PDB entry 8UBD | electron microscopy, 3.05 A resolution | chains D and I of the 9 polymer chains in the assembly

Chain D:
Protein: Avd
Source organism: Bordetella phage BPP-1
UniProt: chimeric construct of Q775D7, Q9FA38: residues 1-124 from Q775D7 (Q775D7_BPBPP) positions 1-124 (same numbers); residues 125-290 from Q9FA38 positions 5-170 (UniProt number = residue number - 120)
Sequence (290 residues; row label = number of the first residue in the row):
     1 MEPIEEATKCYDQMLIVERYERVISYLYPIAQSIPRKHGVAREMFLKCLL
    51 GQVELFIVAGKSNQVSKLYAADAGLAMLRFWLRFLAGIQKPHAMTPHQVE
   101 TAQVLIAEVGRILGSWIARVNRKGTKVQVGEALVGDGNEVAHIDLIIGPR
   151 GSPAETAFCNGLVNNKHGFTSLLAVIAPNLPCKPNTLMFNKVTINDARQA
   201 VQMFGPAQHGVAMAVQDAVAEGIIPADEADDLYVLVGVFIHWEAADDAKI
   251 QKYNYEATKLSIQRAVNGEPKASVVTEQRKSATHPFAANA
Unresolved in the structure: 1-12, 124-290

Chain I:
Molecule: Diversity-generating retroelement (DGR) RNA Sp
Sequence (140 nucleotides; each row starts with the number of its first residue):
     1 CAUGGCUCUGCCAACGCUACGGCUUGGCGGGCUGGCCUUUCCUCAAUAGG
    51 UGGUCAGCCGGUUCUGUCCUGCUUCGGCGAACACGUUACACGGUUCGGCA
   101 AAACGUCGAUUACUGAAAAUGGAAAGGCGGGGCCGACUUC
Unresolved in the structure: 1-2, 34-46, 58, 140

Chain D / chain I interface:
Pairs across the interface (8; chain D residue first):
  Gln-32(D) with U7(I), hydrogen bond to the base
  Arg-36(D) with G5(I), base contact; C6(I), hydrogen bond to the base; C8(I), salt bridge to the phosphate; G31(I), base contact; C32(I), hydrogen bond to the sugar
  Arg-42(D) with U7(I), hydrogen bond to the sugar
  Leu-46(D) with U7(I), base contact
Also at the interface, not in a pair above, chain D (6 interface residues in all): Tyr-28, Ala-31

Summary:
The chain D/chain I interface involves 6 residues from each chain; the contacts include 4 hydrogen bonds and 1
salt bridge. Polar pairs include Gln-32(D)/U7(I), Arg-36(D)/C6(I) and Arg-36(D)/C32(I).
Here chain D is Avd (Bordetella phage BPP-1) and chain I is Diversity-generating retroelement (DGR) RNA Sp.
Entry 8UBD (Diversity-generating retroelement (DGR) ribonucleoprotein reverse transcriptase - Pre-active State
2) was determined by electron microscopy (same publication as 8UB7, 8UB8, 8UB9, 8UBA, 8UBB, 8UBC, 8UBE and
8UBF).
